7KTY - chain A; structure by X-ray diffraction, 2.00 A resolution.

Chain A:
Molecule: Chymotrypsinogen A
From: Bos taurus
Notes: EC 3.4.21.1
UniProtKB: P00766 (CTRA_BOVIN); residues 1-245 here = UniProt positions 1-245
Sequence (245 residues; numbered 1 to 245; the number before each row is that of its first residue):
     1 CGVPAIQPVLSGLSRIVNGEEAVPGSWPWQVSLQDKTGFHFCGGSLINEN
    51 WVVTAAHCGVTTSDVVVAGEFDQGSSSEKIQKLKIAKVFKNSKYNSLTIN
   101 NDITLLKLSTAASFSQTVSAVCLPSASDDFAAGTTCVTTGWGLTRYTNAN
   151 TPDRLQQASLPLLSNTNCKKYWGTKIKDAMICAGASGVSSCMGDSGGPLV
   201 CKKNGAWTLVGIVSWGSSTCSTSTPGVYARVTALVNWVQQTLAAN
Not modelled in the structure: 147-150
Disulfide bonds: Cys1-Cys122, Cys42-Cys58, Cys136-Cys201, Cys168-Cys182, Cys191-Cys220
Curated features (UniProtKB/Swiss-Prot):
  - active site (Charge relay system): His57, Asp102, Ser195
What the authors report for this chain:
  - conformationally variable residues (loop rearrangement, order/disorder transition): Thr139 to Tyr146, Thr147 to Asn150

Overview:
UniProt lists 3 active-site residues. From the paper: conformational variability at Thr139 and Thr147.
Chain A is Chymotrypsinogen A (Bos taurus); the structure, Data clustering and dynamics of chymotrypsinogen
average structure, was determined by X-ray diffraction, deposited together with 7KTZ, 7KU0, 7KU1, 7KU2 and
7KU3.
